PDB entry 9HJW | X-ray diffraction, 1.90 A resolution | chain A

== Chain A ==
Protein: Flavin-dependent monooxygenase
From: Escherichia coli
Notes: EC 1.14.13.-
UniProtKB: A0A3T0V9Y5 (A0A3T0V9Y5_ECOLX); residues 12-382 here correspond to UniProt positions 9-379 (UniProt number = residue number - 3)
Chain sequence (371 residues; numbered 12 to 382; the number before each row is that of its first residue):
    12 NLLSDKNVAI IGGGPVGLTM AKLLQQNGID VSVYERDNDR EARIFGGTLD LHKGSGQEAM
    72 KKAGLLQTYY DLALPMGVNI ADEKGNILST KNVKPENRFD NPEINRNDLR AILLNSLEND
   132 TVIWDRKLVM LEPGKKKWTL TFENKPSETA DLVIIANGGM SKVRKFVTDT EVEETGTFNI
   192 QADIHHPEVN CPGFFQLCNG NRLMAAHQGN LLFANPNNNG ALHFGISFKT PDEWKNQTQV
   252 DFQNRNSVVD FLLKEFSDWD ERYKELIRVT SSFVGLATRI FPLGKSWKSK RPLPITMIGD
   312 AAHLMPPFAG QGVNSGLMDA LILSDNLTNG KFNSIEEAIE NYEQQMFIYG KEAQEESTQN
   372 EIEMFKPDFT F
Not modelled in the structure: 12, 248-249
Ligand contacts:
  - A1IVL (1-[(E)-(5-methoxy-1H-indol-3-yl)methylideneamino]-3-pentyl-guanidine): D61, H63, N112, N190, R213, M215, L222, F224, G236, S238, P318, F319, A320, G321, M375, F382
  - dihydroflavine-adenine dinucleotide (FDA): I22, G23, G24, G25, P26, V27, G28, Y45, E46, R47, D48, T59, L60, R117, R121, R137, K138, L139, A167, N168, G169, Q192, L287, I309, G310, D311, P318, G321, Q322, G323, V324, N325
Reported in the primary citation:
  - binding site for A1IVL: T59, R213, S238, P318, F319, G321
  - conformationally variable residues (side-chain flip): F224

== Summary ==
Ligands of chain A: dihydroflavine-adenine dinucleotide and compound A1IVL. From the paper: a binding site for
A1IVL at T59, R213 and S238 among others; conformational variability at F224.
Chain A is Flavin-dependent monooxygenase (Escherichia coli); the structure, Crystal structure of
flavin-dependent monooxygenase Tet(X4) in complex with tegaserod, was determined by X-ray diffraction (same
publication as 9HJV and 9HKE).
